Entry 8P0C (X-ray diffraction, 1.72 A resolution); this record covers chain A.

[Chain A]
Molecule: Non-structural polyprotein p200
From: Rubella virus
Notes: EC 3.2.2.-
Reference sequence: G3M8F4 (G3M8F4_RUBV); residues 3-181 here correspond to UniProt positions 805-983 (UniProt number = residue number + 802)
Amino-acid sequence (190 residues; each row starts with the number of its first residue):
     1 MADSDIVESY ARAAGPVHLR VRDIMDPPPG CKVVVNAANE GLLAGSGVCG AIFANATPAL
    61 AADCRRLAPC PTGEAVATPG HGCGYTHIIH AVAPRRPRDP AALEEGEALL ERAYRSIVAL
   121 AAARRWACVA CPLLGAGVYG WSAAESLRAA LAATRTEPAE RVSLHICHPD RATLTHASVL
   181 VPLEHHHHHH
Disordered / not traced: 1-2, 187-190
Differences from the reference sequence: initiating methionine (1); expression tag (2, 182-190)
What the authors report for this chain:
  - mutagenesis - N39A (5-fold), C49A: decreased catalytic activity
  - mutagenesis - S46A: unchanged catalytic activity
  - catalytic residues: Asn39, Cys49

[Summary]
From the paper: catalytic residues Asn39 and Cys49; N39A and C49A reduce catalytic activity.
Chain A is Non-structural polyprotein p200 (Rubella virus); the structure, Rubella virus p150 macro domain
(apo), was determined by X-ray diffraction (same publication as 8P0E).
